7PUA - chains CA and DF of the 84 polymer chains in the assembly; structure by electron microscopy, 3.60 A resolution.

[Chain CA]
Molecule: 9S rRNA
Source organism: Trypanosoma brucei brucei
Sequence (621 nucleotides; numbered 1 to 621; the number before each row is that of its first residue):
     1 UAAAUUAUGGUCAAUUGUUAGUAUUCAUAUUAAUUUUUUUAAAUGUUUUA
    51 UCAUUUUAUAAAGGUUUAUUUUUGAAAGAUUUUUUGUAUAAAAUUUUAGG
   101 AAUAGUUAAUAAUAAUUUAUAAUUUUGAUUAGAUUGUUUUGUUAAUGCUA
   151 UUAGAUGGGUGUGGAAAAAUAAAAAAAAUAAUUAAUAUAUAUCAAUAAUA
   201 AAUUAAAUUAAUCUAUUAGUCAGAAAUGGAUGCCAGCCGUUGCGGUAAUU
   251 UCUAUGCUUUUAAAUAUUAUACAAUUAUCAUAUUAAAUUGUUAAGUGCUG
   301 AUUUAACCAAUAAAAAUAUAAAUAAUUUUUAUUUGUUUUUAAACACCAUU
   351 AGGUAUAUGCAAAUAUAAAAUUAUAGUAAUUAUAAAUUAUAUUAUAUUAU
   401 AUUUAUUCAUAUAAUUAAUAGGAUAAUAUUUGUAGUUUUUGAUACCAUGA
   451 UAAGGAUUAUAAAUUGAAAGUGUUAAUAUCAUAAUCAAAAUUUAUUAUUU
   501 AUAUUAAAUAUGUAUGUGUAGAUAAAAUAAGAAAUUAAAAAGGUAUUGUU
   551 GCCCACCAAUUUUUAUAAUAAAAAUAACGUGCAGUAAUUAAUAUAUUUAU
   601 AAAAAUAUAUUUUUUUUUUUU
Not modelled in the structure: 186-197, 208-215, 274-284, 330-344, 357-401, 533-551, 612-621
Sequence notes: expression tag (614-621)
Ion coordination: Mg2+ site 1 near U65 (its only coordinating residue here); Mg2+ site 2: A68, U94, U95; Mg2+ site 3 near A76 (its only coordinating residue here); Mg2+ site 4 near A128 (its only coordinating residue here)

[Chain DF]
Protein: mS53
Source organism: Trypanosoma brucei brucei
UniProtKB: C9ZXX4 (C9ZXX4_TRYB9); residue numbers follow UniProt; this construct covers 1-666
Amino-acid sequence (666 residues; each row starts with the number of its first residue; X marks 1 residue of unknown identity (built as UNK)):
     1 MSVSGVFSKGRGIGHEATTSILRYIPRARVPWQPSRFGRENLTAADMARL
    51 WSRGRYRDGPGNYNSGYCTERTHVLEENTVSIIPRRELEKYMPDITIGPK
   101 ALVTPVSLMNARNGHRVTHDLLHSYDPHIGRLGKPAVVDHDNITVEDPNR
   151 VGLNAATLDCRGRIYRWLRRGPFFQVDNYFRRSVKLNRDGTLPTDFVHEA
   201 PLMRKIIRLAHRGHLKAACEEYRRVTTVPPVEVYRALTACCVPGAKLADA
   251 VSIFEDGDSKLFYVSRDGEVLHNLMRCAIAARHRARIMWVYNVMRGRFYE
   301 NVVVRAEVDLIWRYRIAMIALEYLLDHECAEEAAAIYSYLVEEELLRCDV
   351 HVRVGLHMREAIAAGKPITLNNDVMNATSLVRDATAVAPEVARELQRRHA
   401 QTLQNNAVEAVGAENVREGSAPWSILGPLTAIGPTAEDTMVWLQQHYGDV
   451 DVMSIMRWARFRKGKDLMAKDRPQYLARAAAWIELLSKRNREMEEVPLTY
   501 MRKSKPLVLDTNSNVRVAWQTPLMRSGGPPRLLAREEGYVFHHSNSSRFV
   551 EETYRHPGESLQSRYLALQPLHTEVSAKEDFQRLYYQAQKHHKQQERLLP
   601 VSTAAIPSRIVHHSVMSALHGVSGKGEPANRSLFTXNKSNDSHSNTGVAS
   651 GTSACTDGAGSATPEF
Not modelled in the structure: 1-2, 597-666
Sequence notes: conflict Thr18 (Ala in C9ZXX4), Asn372 (Asp in C9ZXX4), Asn406 (Ser in C9ZXX4), UNK_636 (Gly in C9ZXX4), Lys638 (Arg in C9ZXX4)

[How chain CA and chain DF interact]
Residue-residue contacts (65):
  U415(CA) with Arg53(DF), salt bridge to the phosphate
  U416(CA) with Ala156(DF), phosphate contact; Thr157(DF), sugar contact
  A417(CA) with Gln33(DF), base contact; Thr157(DF), phosphate contact; Leu158(DF), phosphate contact; Asp159(DF), sugar contact; Cys160(DF), hydrogen bond to the phosphate
  A418(CA) with Arg36(DF), base contact; Arg161(DF), salt bridge to the phosphate; Gly162(DF), hydrogen bond to the phosphate
  A420(CA) with His128(DF), stacking on the base; Arg131(DF), base contact; Arg166(DF), salt bridge to the phosphate; Arg169(DF), salt bridge to the phosphate
  G421(CA) with Arg166(DF), salt bridge to the phosphate
  G422(CA) with Asp177(DF), hydrogen bond to the sugar; Arg181(DF), hydrogen bond to the sugar
  A423(CA) with Arg181(DF), hydrogen bond to the sugar; Ser259(DF), hydrogen bond to the sugar; Lys260(DF), base contact
  U424(CA) with Ser259(DF), hydrogen bond to the sugar; Tyr263(DF), sugar contact; Arg297(DF), phosphate contact; Tyr299(DF), phosphate contact
  A425(CA) with Arg297(DF), salt bridge to the phosphate
  A426(CA) with Phe298(DF), base contact; Tyr299(DF), phosphate contact; Val303(DF), sugar contact
  U427(CA) with Val302(DF), base contact
  U429(CA) with Arg188(DF), base contact
  U431(CA) with Lys185(DF), hydrogen bond to the base
  G432(CA) with Pro127(DF), sugar contact; Pro135(DF), sugar contact; Arg182(DF), phosphate contact
  U433(CA) with Arg131(DF), salt bridge to the phosphate; Pro135(DF), phosphate contact
  A434(CA) with Ile13(DF), base contact; Gly133(DF), base contact; Lys134(DF), base contact; Pro135(DF), base contact
  G435(CA) with Gly14(DF), sugar contact; Thr19(DF), sugar contact; Leu22(DF), hydrogen bond to the base; Arg23(DF), base contact; Ile25(DF), hydrogen bond to the base; Pro26(DF), base contact; Arg27(DF), hydrogen bond to the sugar
  U436(CA) with Gly10(DF), hydrogen bond to the base; Arg11(DF), base contact; Gly12(DF), sugar contact; Ile13(DF), hydrogen bond to the phosphate; Gly14(DF), hydrogen bond to the phosphate; Thr19(DF), phosphate contact; Arg36(DF), hydrogen bond to the sugar; Phe37(DF), sugar contact; Asn41(DF), hydrogen bond to the sugar
  U437(CA) with Arg29(DF), salt bridge to the phosphate; Ser35(DF), phosphate contact; Arg36(DF), hydrogen bond to the phosphate
  U438(CA) with Ser35(DF), sugar contact
  U439(CA) with Gln33(DF), sugar contact; Pro34(DF), phosphate contact; Ser35(DF), hydrogen bond to the phosphate
  A490(CA) with Asn62(DF), phosphate contact
Other interface residues (no listed pair), chain CA (25 interface residues in all): U419, U440
Other interface residues (no listed pair), chain DF (52 interface residues in all): Trp32, Leu50, Tyr63, Asn178

[In short]
25 residues of chain CA face 52 of chain DF across their interface, with 18 hydrogen bonds, 8 salt bridges and
1 aromatic stacking contact. Polar contacts include U431(CA)-Lys185(DF), G435(CA)-Leu22(DF) and
G435(CA)-Ile25(DF). A68(CA), U94(CA) and U95(CA) coordinate Mg2+ site 2.
Here chain CA is 9S rRNA and chain DF is mS53, both from Trypanosoma brucei brucei. Entry 7PUA (Middle
assembly intermediate of the Trypanosoma brucei mitoribosomal small subunit) was determined by electron
microscopy together with 7PUB from the same study.
